PDB entry 6X6H | X-ray diffraction, 1.88 A resolution | chains A2 and D of the 8 polymer chains in the assembly

[Chain A2]
Name: rRNA N-glycosylase
Organism: Escherichia coli
Notes: EC 3.2.2.22; fragment: C-terminal fragment, disulfide linked to N-terminal portion
UniProtKB: A9ZMR8 (A9ZMR8_ECOLX); residues 258-297 here correspond to UniProt positions 280-319 (UniProt number = residue number + 22)
Amino-acid sequence (40 residues; each row starts with the number of its first residue):
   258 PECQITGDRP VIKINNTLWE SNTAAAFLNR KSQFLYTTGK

[Chain D]
Name: Shiga toxin 2 B subunit
Organism: Escherichia coli
UniProtKB: Q7DJJ2 (Q7DJJ2_ECOLX); residues 1-70 here correspond to UniProt positions 20-89 (UniProt number = residue number + 19)
Amino-acid sequence (70 residues; row label = number of the first residue in the row):
     1 ADCAKGKIEF SKYNEDDTFT VKVDGKEYWT SRWNLQPLLQ SAQLTGMTVT IKSSTCESGS
    61 GFAEVQFNND
Not modelled in the structure: 58
Disulfides: C3-C56

[Chain A2 / chain D interface]
Pairs across the interface - 19 pairs, chain A2 then chain D:
  I262(A2) - Q43(D)
  I262(A2) - L44(D)
  I262(A2) - T45(D)
  T263(A2) - L44(D)
  N279(A2) - L44(D)
  A282(A2) - L44(D)  hydrophobic
  A283(A2) - S41(D)  hydrogen bond (backbone-side chain)
  A283(A2) - L44(D)  hydrophobic
  A283(A2) - T45(D)
  N286(A2) - P37(D)
  N286(A2) - Q40(D)  hydrogen bond
  N286(A2) - S41(D)  hydrogen bond
  R287(A2) - P37(D)
  R287(A2) - S41(D)  hydrogen bond
  Y293(A2) - N34(D)
  Y293(A2) - P37(D)
  G296(A2) - W33(D)
  K297(A2) - S31(D)  hydrogen bond (side chain-backbone)
  K297(A2) - W33(D)
Other interface residues (no listed pair), chain A2 (11 interface residues in all): T280
Other interface residues (no listed pair), chain D (11 interface residues in all): L38, G46

[Summary]
The chain A2/chain D interface involves 11 residues from each chain; the contacts include 5 hydrogen bonds.
Among the polar pairs are A283(A2)-S41(D), N286(A2)-Q40(D) and N286(A2)-S41(D).
Chain A2 is rRNA N-glycosylase and chain D is Shiga toxin 2 B subunit, both from Escherichia coli; the
structure, Structure of Shiga toxin 2 with a C-terminal peptide of ribosomal P stalk proteins, was determined
by X-ray diffraction.
